Entry 6VKN (electron microscopy, 3.70 A resolution); this record covers chains B and E of the 12 polymer chains in the assembly.

# Chain B (and E)
Protein: BG505 SOSIPv5.2 gp41
From: Human immunodeficiency virus 1
Notes: chain E of this document is another copy of the same molecule, construct and numbering; everything in this record applies to it too
UniProtKB: Q2N0S6 (Q2N0S6_9HIV1); residues 512-664 here correspond to UniProt positions 509-661 (UniProt number = residue number - 3)
Sequence (153 residues; row label = number of the first residue in the row):
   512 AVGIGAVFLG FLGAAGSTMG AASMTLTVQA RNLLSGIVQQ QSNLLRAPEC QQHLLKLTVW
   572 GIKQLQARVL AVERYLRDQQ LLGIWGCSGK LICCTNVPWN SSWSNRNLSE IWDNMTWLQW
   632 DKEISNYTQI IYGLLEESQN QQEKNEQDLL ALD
Unresolved in the structure: 512-518, 547-560
Construct notes: engineered mutation Pro-559 (Ile556 in Q2N0S6), Cys-561 (Ala558 in Q2N0S6), Cys-605 (Thr602 in Q2N0S6)
Disulfide bonds: Cys-598/Cys-604
Glycans and other covalent adducts: glycan linked to Asn-611; N-acetylglucosamine (NAG) linked to Asn-618, Asn-637
Reported in the primary citation:
  - conformationally variable residues: Gln-658 to Asp-664

# Interface between chain B and chain E
Pairs across the interface - 19 pairs, chain B then chain E:
  Met-535(B) / Lys-655(E)
  Thr-538(B) / Asn-651(E)  hydrogen bond
  Ala-541(B) / Gln-591(E)  hydrogen bond (backbone-side chain)
  Arg-542(B) / Gln-591(E)
  Arg-542(B) / Ile-595(E)
  Arg-542(B) / Glu-647(E)  salt bridge
  Leu-545(B) / Arg-588(E)
  Ser-546(B) / Arg-588(E)  hydrogen bond (backbone-side chain)
  Leu-566(B) / Val-570(E)
  Leu-566(B) / Ile-573(E)  hydrophobic
  Thr-569(B) / Thr-569(E)
  Thr-569(B) / Ile-573(E)
  Leu-576(B) / Leu-576(E)  hydrophobic
  Leu-576(B) / Gln-577(E)
  Arg-579(B) / Glu-584(E)  salt bridge
  Val-583(B) / Leu-587(E)  hydrophobic
  Tyr-586(B) / Gln-591(E)
  Leu-602(B) / Glu-654(E)
  Ile-603(B) / Gln-658(E)
Other interface residues (no listed pair), chain B (22 interface residues in all): Ser-534, Leu-565, Gly-572, Ile-573, Gln-575, Val-580, Leu-587, Gly-600
Other interface residues (no listed pair), chain E (20 interface residues in all): Lys-574, Val-580, Leu-581, Val-583, Gly-594

# Summary
22 residues of chain B face 20 of chain E across their interface, with 3 hydrogen bonds and 2 salt bridges.
Polar pairs include Arg-542(B)/Glu-647(E), Arg-579(B)/Glu-584(E) and Thr-538(B)/Asn-651(E). Covalently linked
N-acetylglucosamine: at Asn-618(B) and Asn-637(B). The paper reports conformational variability at Gln-658(B).
Both chains are BG505 SOSIPv5.2 gp41 (Human immunodeficiency virus 1). Entry 6VKN (BG505 SOSIP.v5.2.N241.N289
in complex with rhesus macaque Fab RM19R) was determined by electron microscopy, deposited together with 6VL5
and 6VL6.
